PDB entry 6T0B | electron microscopy, 2.80 A resolution | chains a and e of the 46 polymer chains in the assembly

[Chain a]
Name: Cytochrome c oxidase subunit 1
Organism: Saccharomyces cerevisiae S288c
Notes: EC 1.9.3.1
UniProt: P00401 (COX1_YEAST); residues 1-534 here = UniProt positions 1-534
Amino-acid sequence (534 residues; each row starts with the number of its first residue):
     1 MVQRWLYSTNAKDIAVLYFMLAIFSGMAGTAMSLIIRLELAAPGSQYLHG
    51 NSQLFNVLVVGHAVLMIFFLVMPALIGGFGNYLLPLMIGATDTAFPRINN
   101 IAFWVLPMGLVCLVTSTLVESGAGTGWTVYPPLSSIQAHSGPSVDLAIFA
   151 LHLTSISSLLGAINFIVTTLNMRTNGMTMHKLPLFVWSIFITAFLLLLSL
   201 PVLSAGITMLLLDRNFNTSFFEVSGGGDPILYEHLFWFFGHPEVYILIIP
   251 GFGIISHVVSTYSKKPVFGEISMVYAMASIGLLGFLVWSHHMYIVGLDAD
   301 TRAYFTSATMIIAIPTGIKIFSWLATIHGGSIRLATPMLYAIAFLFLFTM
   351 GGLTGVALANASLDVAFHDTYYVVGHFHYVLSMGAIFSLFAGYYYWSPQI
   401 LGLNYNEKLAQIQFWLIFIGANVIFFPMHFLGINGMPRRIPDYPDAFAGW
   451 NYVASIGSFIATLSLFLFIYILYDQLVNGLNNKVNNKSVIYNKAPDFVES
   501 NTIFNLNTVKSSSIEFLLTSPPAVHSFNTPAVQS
Covalent attachments: covalent link His241-Tyr245
Bound ions: Ca2+: Glu39, Ala42, Gly44; heme a Fe site 1: His62, His378; Cu ion: His241, His290, His291; Mg2+: Asp369 (shared with 1 residue of chain b); heme a Fe site 2 near His376 (its only coordinating residue here)
Residues lining bound ligands:
  - heme a (HEA), molecule 1: Phe19, Ile23, Gly26, Met27, Thr30, Ser33, Ile36, Arg37, Leu40, Phe55, Val59, His62, Ala63, Met66, Ile67, Leu70, Val71, Gly126, Trp127, Tyr371, Val374, Phe377, His378, Leu381, Ser382, Ile386, Leu389, Phe390, Tyr393, Ile417, Ile424, Phe425, Met428, Arg438, Arg439, Ser458, Ala461, Leu465, Phe468
  - heme a (HEA), molecule 2: Trp127, Thr128, Trp237, Val244, Tyr245, Ile248, His290, His291, Tyr293, Thr309, Ile312, Ala313, Thr316, Gly317, Ile320, Phe321, Phe348, Thr349, Gly352, Leu353, Gly355, Val356, Leu358, Ala359, Asp364, His368, Asp369, Val373, His376, Phe377, Val380, Leu381, Arg438
  - 1,2-diacyl-sn-glycero-3-phoshocholine (PCF): Gln46, Tyr452, Ile456
Swiss-Prot annotation at these positions:
  - binding site (Ca(2+)): Glu39, Ala42, Gly44, Pro441
  - binding site (Fe(II)-heme a): His62, His378
  - binding site (Cu cation): His241, His290, His291
  - binding site (O2): Tyr245
  - binding site (Mg(2+)): His368, Asp369
  - binding site (heme a3): His376
  - cross-link: His241 to Tyr245 (1'-histidyl-3'-tyrosine (His-Tyr))

[Chain e]
Name: Cytochrome c oxidase polypeptide 5B, mitochondrial
Organism: Saccharomyces cerevisiae S288c
Notes: EC 1.9.3.1
UniProt: P00425 (COX5B_YEAST); numbering as in UniProt (aligned over 18-151)
Amino-acid sequence (134 residues; each row starts with the number of its first residue):
    18 VQTKALSKATLTDLPERWENMPNLEQKEIADNLTERQKLPWKTLNNEEIK
    68 AAWYISYGEWGPRRPVHGKGDVAFITKGVFLGLGISFGLFGLVRLLANPE
   118 TPKTMNREWQLKSDEYLKSKNANPWGGYSQVQSK
Not modelled in the structure: 18
Residues lining bound ligands:
  - 1,2-diacyl-sn-glycero-3-phoshocholine (PCF), molecule 1: Lys86, Gly87, Ala90, Thr93, Lys94, Phe97
  - 1,2-diacyl-sn-glycero-3-phoshocholine (PCF), molecule 2: Phe104, Gly105, Phe107, Gly108, Leu109, Arg111, Leu112, Ala114, Asn115, Pro116, Thr118
From the paper describing this entry:
  - binding site for cardiolipin: Lys94

[How chain a and chain e interact]
Residue-residue contacts - 58 pairs, chain a then chain e:
  Ala41(a) - Arg111(e)
  Ala42(a) - Arg111(e)
  Pro43(a) - Pro119(e)
  Pro43(a) - Met122(e)  hydrophobic
  Gly44(a) - Pro119(e)
  Ser45(a) - Asn115(e)  hydrogen bond (backbone-side chain)
  Gln46(a) - Arg111(e)  hydrogen bond
  Gln46(a) - Ala114(e)
  Gln46(a) - Asn115(e)  hydrogen bond (backbone-backbone)
  Tyr47(a) - Val110(e)  hydrogen bond (side chain-backbone)
  Tyr47(a) - Arg111(e)
  Tyr47(a) - Leu113(e)
  Tyr47(a) - Ala114(e)
  Leu334(a) - Val83(e)
  Leu334(a) - His84(e)
  Lys408(a) - Asp88(e)  salt bridge
  Lys408(a) - Phe91(e)
  Lys408(a) - Ile92(e)
  Gln411(a) - His84(e)  hydrogen bond
  Gln411(a) - Ile92(e)
  Ile412(a) - Phe91(e)  hydrophobic
  Ile412(a) - Ile92(e)  hydrophobic
  Ile412(a) - Gly95(e)
  Trp415(a) - Val96(e)  hydrophobic
  Leu416(a) - Val96(e)
  Ile419(a) - Val96(e)  hydrophobic
  Asp445(a) - Thr121(e)  hydrogen bond
  Asp445(a) - Met122(e)
  Asp445(a) - Gln149(e)  hydrogen bond (backbone-side chain)
  Ala446(a) - Gln147(e)
  Ala448(a) - Gln149(e)
  Tyr452(a) - Phe107(e)
  Ser455(a) - Phe107(e)
  Ile456(a) - Phe104(e)  hydrophobic
  Ile456(a) - Phe107(e)  hydrophobic
  Phe459(a) - Phe107(e)  hydrophobic
  Phe459(a) - Val110(e)  hydrophobic
  Ile460(a) - Leu100(e)  hydrophobic
  Ile460(a) - Ser103(e)
  Leu463(a) - Gly99(e)
  Leu463(a) - Ile102(e)  hydrophobic
  Leu463(a) - Ser103(e)
  Asn486(a) - Arg81(e)
  Val489(a) - Val83(e)  hydrophobic
  Tyr491(a) - Pro79(e)  hydrophobic
  Pro495(a) - Pro79(e)
  Pro495(a) - Arg80(e)
  Asp496(a) - Arg80(e)  hydrogen bond (backbone-side chain)
  Phe497(a) - Tyr74(e)
  Val498(a) - Tyr74(e)  hydrogen bond (backbone-side chain)
  Glu499(a) - Tyr74(e)
  Glu499(a) - Arg80(e)  hydrogen bond (backbone-side chain)
  Ser500(a) - Ser73(e)  hydrogen bond
  Asn501(a) - Ser73(e)  hydrogen bond (backbone-backbone)
  Asn501(a) - Gly75(e)  hydrogen bond (side chain-backbone)
  Asn501(a) - Trp77(e)  hydrogen bond (side chain-backbone)
  Asn501(a) - Arg80(e)  hydrogen bond
  Phe504(a) - Pro79(e)  hydrophobic
Other interface residues (no listed pair), chain a (40 interface residues in all): Leu38, Arg333, Ala335, Glu407, Gly449, Asn505
Other interface residues (no listed pair), chain e (32 interface residues in all): Ile72, Leu106

[Summary]
Chain a and chain e form an interface of 40 and 32 residues respectively, with 15 hydrogen bonds and 1 salt
bridge. Polar contacts include Lys408(a)-Asp88(e), Ser45(a)-Asn115(e) and Gln46(a)-Arg111(e). One
1,2-diacyl-sn-glycero-3-phoshocholine molecule is bound between chain a and chain e. Bound to chain a: heme a.
The paper reports a binding site for cardiolipin at Lys94(e).
Here chain a is Cytochrome c oxidase subunit 1 and chain e is Cytochrome c oxidase polypeptide 5B,
mitochondrial, both from Saccharomyces cerevisiae S288c. Entry 6T0B (The III2-IV(5B)2 respiratory supercomplex
from S. cerevisiae) was determined by electron microscopy together with 6T15 from the same study.
